7YWY - chains K and L of the 28 polymer chains in the assembly; structure by electron microscopy, 3.40 A resolution.

== Chain K (and L) ==
Molecule: Chaperonin GroEL
From: Escherichia coli
Notes: chain L of this document is another copy of the same molecule, construct and numbering; everything in this record applies to it too
Reference sequence: A0A828EVF1 (A0A828EVF1_ECOLX); numbering as in UniProt (aligned over 2-525)
Sequence (524 residues; numbered 2 to 525; the number before each row is that of its first residue):
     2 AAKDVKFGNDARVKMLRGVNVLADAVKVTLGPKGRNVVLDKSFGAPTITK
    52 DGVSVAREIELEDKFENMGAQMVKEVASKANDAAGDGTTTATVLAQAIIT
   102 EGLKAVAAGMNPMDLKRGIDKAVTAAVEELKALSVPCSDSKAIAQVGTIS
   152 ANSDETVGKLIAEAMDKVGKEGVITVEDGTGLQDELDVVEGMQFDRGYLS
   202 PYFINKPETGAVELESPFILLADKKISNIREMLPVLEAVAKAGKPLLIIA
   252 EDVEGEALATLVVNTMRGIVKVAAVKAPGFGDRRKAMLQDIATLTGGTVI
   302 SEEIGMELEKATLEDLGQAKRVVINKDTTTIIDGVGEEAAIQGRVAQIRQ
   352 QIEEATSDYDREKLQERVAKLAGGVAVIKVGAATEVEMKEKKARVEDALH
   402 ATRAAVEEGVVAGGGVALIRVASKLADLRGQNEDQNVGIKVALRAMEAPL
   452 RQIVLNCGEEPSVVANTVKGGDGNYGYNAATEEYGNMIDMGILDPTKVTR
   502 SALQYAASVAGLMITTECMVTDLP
Reported in the primary citation:
  - mutagenesis - G298A/T299L/V300K/E304L/I305K/M307K/R345L: unchanged growth

== How chain K and chain L interact ==
Contacting residue pairs - 29 pairs, chain K then chain L:
  D25(K) - F8(L)
  A26(K) - F8(L)
  K34(K) - M114(L)
  G35(K) - M114(L)
  R36(K) - T516(L)
  R36(K) - E518(L)  salt bridge
  N37(K) - L513(L)
  N37(K) - T516(L)  hydrogen bond
  N37(K) - T517(L)
  N37(K) - E518(L)  hydrogen bond (backbone-backbone)
  V39(K) - T517(L)
  V39(K) - C519(L)
  V39(K) - M520(L)
  V39(K) - V521(L)  hydrogen bond (backbone-backbone)
  D41(K) - M69(L)
  D41(K) - V521(L)  hydrogen bond (backbone-backbone)
  A46(K) - E76(L)
  I49(K) - M73(L)  hydrophobic
  I49(K) - L513(L)  hydrophobic
  E59(K) - K4(L)
  I60(K) - V6(L)  hydrophobic
  E61(K) - A2(L)  hydrogen bond (side chain-backbone)
  E61(K) - A3(L)
  E61(K) - K4(L)  hydrogen bond (backbone-backbone)
  L62(K) - A3(L)
  E63(K) - L524(L)
  T181(K) - G282(L)
  A384(K) - Y360(L)
  E386(K) - F281(L)
Also at the interface, not in a pair above, chain K (29 interface residues in all): V22, V29, V38, L40, P47, G182, L183, T385, M389, C458, G459
Also at the interface, not in a pair above, chain L (24 interface residues in all): Q72, N112, P113, T522

== Overview ==
Chain K and chain L form an interface of 29 and 24 residues respectively, with 6 hydrogen bonds and 1 salt
bridge. Polar pairs include R36(K)-E518(L), N37(K)-T516(L) and E61(K)-A2(L). From the paper:
G298A/T299L/V300K/E304L/I305K/M307K/R345L of chain K leave growth unchanged.
Both chains are Chaperonin GroEL (Escherichia coli). Entry 7YWY (Structure of the GroEL chaperonin in complex
with the CnoX chaperedoxin) was determined by electron microscopy.
